Entry 9FZ1 (X-ray diffraction, 2.00 A resolution); this record covers chain A.

[Chain A]
Protein: Umg-SP3
Source organism: uncultured bacterium
Sequence (439 residues; row label = number of the first residue in the row):
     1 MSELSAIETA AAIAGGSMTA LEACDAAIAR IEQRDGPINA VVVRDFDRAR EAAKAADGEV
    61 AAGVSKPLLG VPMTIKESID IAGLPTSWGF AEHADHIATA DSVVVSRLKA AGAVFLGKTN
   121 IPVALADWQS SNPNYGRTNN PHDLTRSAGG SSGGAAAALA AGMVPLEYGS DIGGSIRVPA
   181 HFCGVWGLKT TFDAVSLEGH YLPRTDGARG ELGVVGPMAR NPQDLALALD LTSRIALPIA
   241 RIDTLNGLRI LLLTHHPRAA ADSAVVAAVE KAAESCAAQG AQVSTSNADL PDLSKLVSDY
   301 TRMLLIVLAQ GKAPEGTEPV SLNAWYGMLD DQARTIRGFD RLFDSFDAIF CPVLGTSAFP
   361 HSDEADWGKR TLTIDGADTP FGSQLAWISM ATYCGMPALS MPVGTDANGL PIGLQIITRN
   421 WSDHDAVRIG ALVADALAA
Unresolved in the structure: 1
Residues lining bound ligands: A1IHK (4-[(4-aminophenyl)methyl]aniline): Leu125, Ala126, Asp127, Trp128, Gly150, Ser151, Ile172, Gly173, Ser175, Leu304, Leu308, Ala365, Trp367, Leu385
From the paper describing this entry:
  - binding site for A1IHK: Trp128, Ser175, Trp367
  - conformationally variable residues (loop rearrangement, side-chain flip): Gly207 to Glu211
  - mutagenesis - R204A, R204H, R204K, R209A: unchanged catalytic activity
  - mutagenesis - R204G, D206N, G207S, E211P: increased catalytic activity on CAMC
  - mutagenesis - R204G, D206N, G207S, R209A (3-fold), R209Q, E211P: increased catalytic activity on ENPC
  - mutagenesis - R209H, R209N, R209Q, E211D, E211N, E211Q: decreased catalytic activity
  - mutagenesis - G210A, G210C, G210S, G210T, E211A: increased catalytic activity
  - mutagenesis - R209D, R209E: decreased catalytic activity on CAMC
  - mutagenesis - R209D, R209E: decreased catalytic activity on ENPC

[Overview]
Bound to chain A: compound A1IHK. From the paper: a binding site for A1IHK at Trp128, Ser175 and Trp367;
R204G, D206N and G207S, among others, increase catalytic activity on ENPC; 21 substitutions were tested in
all.
Chain A is Umg-SP3 (uncultured bacterium); the structure, UMG-SP3 amidase from uncultured bacterium in complex
with 4,4'-MDA, was determined by X-ray diffraction, deposited together with 9FVF and 9FW1.
